Entry 5YD4 (X-ray diffraction, 1.35 A resolution); this record covers chains A and B.

Chain A:
Molecule: scFv 4B08
Source organism: Mus musculus
Notes: antibody fragment or engineered binder
Amino-acid sequence (251 residues; row label = number of the first residue in the row):
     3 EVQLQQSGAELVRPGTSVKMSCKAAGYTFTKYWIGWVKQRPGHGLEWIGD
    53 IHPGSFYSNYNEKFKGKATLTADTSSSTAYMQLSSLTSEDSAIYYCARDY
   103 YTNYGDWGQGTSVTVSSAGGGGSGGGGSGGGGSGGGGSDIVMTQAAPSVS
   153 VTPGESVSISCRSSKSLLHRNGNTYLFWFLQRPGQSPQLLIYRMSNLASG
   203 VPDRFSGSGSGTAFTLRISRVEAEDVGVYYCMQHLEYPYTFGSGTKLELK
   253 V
Not modelled in the structure: 119-137
Disulfides: Cys24-Cys98, Cys163-Cys233

Chain B:
Molecule: Epitope peptide (mutation T6A)
Amino-acid sequence (9 residues; each row starts with the number of its first residue):
     1 DINYYASEP
Not modelled in the structure: 1

How chain A and chain B interact:
Pairs across the interface (29):
  Lys33(A) - Ile2(B)
  Tyr34(A) - Ile2(B)  hydrophobic
  Trp35(A) - Asn3(B)  hydrogen bond (side chain-backbone)
  Trp35(A) - Tyr4(B)
  Trp35(A) - Tyr5(B)
  Trp35(A) - Ala6(B)
  Trp35(A) - Ser7(B)
  Asp52(A) - Ser7(B)  hydrogen bond
  His54(A) - Asn3(B)
  His54(A) - Tyr4(B)
  Ser57(A) - Tyr4(B)  hydrogen bond (side chain-backbone)
  Tyr59(A) - Tyr4(B)
  Tyr59(A) - Tyr5(B)
  Asn61(A) - Tyr5(B)  hydrogen bond (side chain-backbone)
  Asn61(A) - Ala6(B)
  Asp101(A) - Ser7(B)
  Tyr103(A) - Ile2(B)
  His171(A) - Pro9(B)  hydrogen bond (side chain-backbone)
  Tyr177(A) - Pro9(B)
  His236(A) - Ser7(B)
  His236(A) - Pro9(B)
  Leu237(A) - Glu8(B)
  Leu237(A) - Pro9(B)
  Glu238(A) - Glu8(B)
  Tyr239(A) - Ala6(B)
  Tyr239(A) - Ser7(B)  hydrogen bond (side chain-backbone)
  Tyr239(A) - Glu8(B)  hydrogen bond (backbone-side chain)
  Tyr241(A) - Ser7(B)  hydrogen bond
  Tyr241(A) - Glu8(B)  hydrogen bond (side chain-backbone)
Also at the interface, not in a pair above, chain A (18 interface residues in all): Thr104

In short:
18 residues of chain A face 8 of chain B across their interface; the contacts include 9 hydrogen bonds. Polar
contacts include Trp35(A)-Asn3(B), Asp52(A)-Ser7(B) and Ser57(A)-Tyr4(B).
Here chain A is scFv 4B08 (Mus musculus) and chain B is Epitope peptide (mutation T6A). Entry 5YD4 (Crystal
structure of the scFv antibody 4B08 with epitope peptide (mutation T6A)) was determined by X-ray diffraction,
deposited together with 5YD3 and 5YD5.
